Entry 7Z88 (electron microscopy, 3.33 A resolution); this record covers chains C and E of the 5 polymer chains in the assembly.

# Chain C
Protein: X-ray repair cross-complementing protein 5
Organism: Homo sapiens
Notes: EC 3.6.4.-
UniProtKB: P13010 (XRCC5_HUMAN); residues 1-732 here = UniProt positions 1-732
Sequence (732 residues; row label = number of the first residue in the row):
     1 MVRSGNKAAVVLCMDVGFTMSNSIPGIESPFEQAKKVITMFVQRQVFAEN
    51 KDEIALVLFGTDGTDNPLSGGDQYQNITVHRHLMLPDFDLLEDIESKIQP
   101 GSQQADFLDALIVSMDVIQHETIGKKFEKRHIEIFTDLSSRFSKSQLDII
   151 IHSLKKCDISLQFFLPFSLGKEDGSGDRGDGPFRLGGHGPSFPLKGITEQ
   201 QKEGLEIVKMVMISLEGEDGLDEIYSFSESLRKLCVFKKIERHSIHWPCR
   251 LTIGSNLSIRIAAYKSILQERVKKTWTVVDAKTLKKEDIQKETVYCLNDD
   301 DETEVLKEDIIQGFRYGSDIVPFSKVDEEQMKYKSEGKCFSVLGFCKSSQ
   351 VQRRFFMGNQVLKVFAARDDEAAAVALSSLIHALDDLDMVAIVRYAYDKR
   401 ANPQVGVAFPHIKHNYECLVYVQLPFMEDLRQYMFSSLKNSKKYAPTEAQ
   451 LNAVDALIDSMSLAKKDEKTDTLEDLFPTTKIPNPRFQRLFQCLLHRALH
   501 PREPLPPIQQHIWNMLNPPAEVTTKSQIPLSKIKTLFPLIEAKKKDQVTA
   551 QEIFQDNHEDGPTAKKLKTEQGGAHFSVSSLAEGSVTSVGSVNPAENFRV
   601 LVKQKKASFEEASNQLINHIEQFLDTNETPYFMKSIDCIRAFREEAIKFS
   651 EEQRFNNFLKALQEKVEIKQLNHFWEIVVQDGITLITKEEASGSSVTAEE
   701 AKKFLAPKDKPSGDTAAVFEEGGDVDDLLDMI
Disordered / not traced: 1-5, 171-180, 556-594, 707-723

# Chain E
Molecule: 26-nt DNA strand
Sequence (26 nucleotides; numbered 18 to 43; the number before each row is that of its first residue):
    18 AATGTTCCAGCGGAATCGGCAGCGGG

# Interface between chain C and chain E
Contacting residue pairs - 10 pairs, chain C then chain E:
  Ile245(C) with DA19(E), phosphate contact; DT20(E), sugar contact
  Lys265(C) with DT20(E), sugar contact; DG21(E), salt bridge to the phosphate
  Gln360(C) with DG21(E), phosphate contact
  Tyr397(C) with DT20(E), sugar contact; DG21(E), sugar contact
  Arg400(C) with DT22(E), hydrogen bond to the sugar
  Ala401(C) with DG21(E), phosphate contact
  Asn402(C) with DT22(E), hydrogen bond to the phosphate
Other interface residues (no listed pair), chain C (10 interface residues in all): Ser244, Gln312, Lys325
Other interface residues (no listed pair), chain E (6 interface residues in all): DT23, DC24

# Summary
10 residues of chain C face 6 of chain E across their interface; the contacts include 2 hydrogen bonds and 1
salt bridge. Polar contacts include Arg400(C)-DT22(E), Asn402(C)-DT22(E) and Lys265(C)-DG21(E).
Chain C is X-ray repair cross-complementing protein 5 (Homo sapiens) and chain E is a 26-nt DNA strand; the
structure, DNA-PK in the intermediate state, was determined by electron microscopy (same publication as 7Z87).
